Entry 6ZLQ (electron microscopy, 3.30 A resolution); this record covers chains Z and D of the 24 polymer chains in the assembly.

[Chain Z (and D)]
Protein: Ferritin
Organism: Mus musculus
Notes: chain D of this document is another copy of the same molecule, construct and numbering; everything in this record applies to it too
UniProt: Q9CPX4 (Q9CPX4_MOUSE); residues 1-183 here = UniProt positions 1-183
Sequence (216 residues; numbered -19 to 196; the number before each row is that of its first residue; numbers below 1 keep their minus sign (Met-19 is residue -19)):
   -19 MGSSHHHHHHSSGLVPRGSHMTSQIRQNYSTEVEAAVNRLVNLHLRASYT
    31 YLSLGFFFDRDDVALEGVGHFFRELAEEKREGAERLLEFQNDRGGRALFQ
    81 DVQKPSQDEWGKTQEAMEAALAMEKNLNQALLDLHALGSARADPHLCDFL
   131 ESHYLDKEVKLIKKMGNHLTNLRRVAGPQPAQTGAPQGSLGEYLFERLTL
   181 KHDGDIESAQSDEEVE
Disordered / not traced: -19 to 2, 157-168, 189-196
Construct notes: initiating methionine (-19); expression tag (-18 to 0, 184-196)

[Chain Z / chain D interface]
Residue-residue contacts - 29 pairs, chain Z then chain D:
  Gln4(Z) with Leu101(D); Lys105(D), hydrogen bond (backbone-side chain); Thr150(D); Arg153(D)
  Ile5(Z) with Ile142(D); Lys143(D); Gly146(D)
  Arg6(Z) with Lys105(D), hydrogen bond (backbone-side chain)
  Gln7(Z) with Lys105(D), hydrogen bond (side chain-backbone); Asn108(D); Gln109(D), hydrogen bond; Leu112(D)
  Asn8(Z) with Leu112(D)
  Asn71(Z) with Lys143(D)
  Asp72(Z) with Lys140(D); Lys143(D)
  Arg73(Z) with Val139(D)
  Pro124(Z) with Leu112(D), hydrophobic; His115(D); Glu131(D); Leu135(D), hydrophobic
  His125(Z) with Leu135(D); Asp136(D), salt bridge; Val139(D)
  Cys127(Z) with Glu131(D), hydrogen bond
  Asp128(Z) with Glu131(D), hydrogen bond (backbone-side chain); Asp136(D)
  Glu131(Z) with Asp128(D); Glu131(D)
Also at the interface, not in a pair above, chain D (19 interface residues in all): Ser132, Leu149

[In short]
The interface between chain Z and chain D involves 13 residues on one side and 19 on the other, with 6
hydrogen bonds and 1 salt bridge. Polar pairs include His125(Z)-Asp136(D), Gln4(Z)-Lys105(D) and
Arg6(Z)-Lys105(D).
Chain Z and chain D are both Ferritin (Mus musculus); the structure, Folding of an iron binding peptide in
response to sedimentation is resolved using ferritin as a ..., was determined by electron microscopy,
deposited together with 6ZLG, 6ZH5 and 6Z3D.
